3JRD - chains A and D of the 4 polymer chains in the assembly; structure by X-ray diffraction, 3.10 A resolution.

== Chain A ==
Protein: DNA-binding protein fis
Organism: Escherichia coli
UniProt: P0A6R3 (FIS_ECOLI); residues 1-98 here = UniProt positions 1-98
Amino-acid sequence (98 residues; row label = number of the first residue in the row):
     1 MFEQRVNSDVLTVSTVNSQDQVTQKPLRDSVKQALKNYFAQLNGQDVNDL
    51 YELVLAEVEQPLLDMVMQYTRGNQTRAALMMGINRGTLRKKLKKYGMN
Not modelled in the structure: 1-7
Swiss-Prot annotation at these positions:
  - DNA-binding region: Gln74 to Lys93 (H-T-H motif)
  - region: Asn17 to Gly44 (Required for the stimulation of HIN-mediated recombination)

== Chain D ==
Molecule: 27-nt DNA strand
Sequence (27 nucleotides; row label = number of the first residue in the row):
     1 AAATTTGCTCATTTAACAAACAAATTT

== Chain A / chain D interface ==
Residue-residue contacts - 11 pairs, chain A then chain D:
  Gly72(A) - DT6(D)  phosphate contact
  Asn73(A) - DT5(D)  hydrogen bond to the phosphate
  Asn73(A) - DT6(D)  phosphate contact
  Gln74(A) - DT6(D)  hydrogen bond to the phosphate
  Gln74(A) - DG7(D)  hydrogen bond to the phosphate
  Thr75(A) - DT5(D)  sugar contact
  Thr75(A) - DT6(D)  hydrogen bond to the phosphate
  Arg85(A) - DG7(D)  hydrogen bond to the base
  Arg85(A) - DC8(D)  base contact
  Arg89(A) - DT6(D)  sugar contact
  Arg89(A) - DG7(D)  salt bridge to the phosphate
Interface residues without a listed pair, chain A (7 interface residues in all): Arg76

== Summary ==
The interface between chain A and chain D involves 7 residues on one side and 4 on the other; the contacts
include 5 hydrogen bonds and 1 salt bridge. Among the polar pairs are Arg85(A)-DG7(D), Asn73(A)-DT5(D) and
Gln74(A)-DT6(D).
Here chain A is DNA-binding protein fis (Escherichia coli) and chain D is a 27-nt DNA strand. Entry 3JRD
(Crystal structure of Fis bound to 27 bp DNA F25 containing T2A3 sequence at center) was determined by X-ray
diffraction together with 3IV5, 3JR9, 3JRA, 3JRB, 3JRC, 3JRE and 4 further entries from the same study.
